PDB entry 8S0E | electron microscopy, 3.80 A resolution | chains B and C of the 15 polymer chains in the assembly

== Chain B ==
Molecule: Origin recognition complex subunit 2
From: Homo sapiens
Reference sequence: Q13416 (ORC2_HUMAN); residues 1-577 here = UniProt positions 1-577
Sequence (577 residues; row label = number of the first residue in the row):
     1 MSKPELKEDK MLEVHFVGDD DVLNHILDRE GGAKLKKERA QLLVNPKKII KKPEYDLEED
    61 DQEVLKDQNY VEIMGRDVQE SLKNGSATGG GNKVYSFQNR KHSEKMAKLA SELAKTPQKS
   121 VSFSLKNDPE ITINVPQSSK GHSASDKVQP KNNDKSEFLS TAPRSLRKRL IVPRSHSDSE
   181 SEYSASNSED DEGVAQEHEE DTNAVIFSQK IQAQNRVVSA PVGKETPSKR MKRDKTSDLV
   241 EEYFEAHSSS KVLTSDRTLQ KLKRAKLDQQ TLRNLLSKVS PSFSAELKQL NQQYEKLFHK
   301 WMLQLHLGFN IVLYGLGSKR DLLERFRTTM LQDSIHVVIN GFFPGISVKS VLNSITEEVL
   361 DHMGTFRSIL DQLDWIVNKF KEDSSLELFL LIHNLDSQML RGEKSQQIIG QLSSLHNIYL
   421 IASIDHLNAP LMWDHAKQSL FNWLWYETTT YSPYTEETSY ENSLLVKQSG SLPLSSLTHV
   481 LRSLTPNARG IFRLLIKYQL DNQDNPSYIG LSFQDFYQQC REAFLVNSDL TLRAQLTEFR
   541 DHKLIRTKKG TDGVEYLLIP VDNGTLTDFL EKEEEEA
Not modelled in the structure: 1-269, 464-474, 503-509, 545-556, 573-577
UniProt features mapped onto this chain:
  - modified residue: Thr116 (Phosphothreonine), Ser122 (Phosphoserine), Ser138 (Phosphoserine), Thr226 (Phosphothreonine), Ser248 (Phosphoserine), Ser280 (Phosphoserine)

== Chain C ==
Molecule: Origin recognition complex subunit 3
From: Homo sapiens
Reference sequence: Q9UBD5 (ORC3_HUMAN); residues 1-711 here = UniProt positions 1-711
Sequence (711 residues; numbered 1 to 711; the number before each row is that of its first residue):
     1 MATSSMSKGC FVFKPNSKKR KISLPIEDYF NKGKNEPEDS KLRFETYQLI WQQMKSENER
    61 LQEELNKNLF DNLIEFLQKS HSGFQKNSRD LGGQIKLREI PTAALVLGVN VTDHDLTFGS
   121 LTEALQNNVT PYVVSLQAKD CPDMKHFLQK LISQLMDCCV DIKSKEEESV HVTQRKTHYS
   181 MDSLSSWYMT VTQKTDPKML SKKRTTSSQW QSPPVVVILK DMESFATKVL QDFIIISSQH
   241 LHEFPLILIF GIATSPIIIH RLLPHAVSSL LCIELFQSLS CKEHLTTVLD KLLLTTQFPF
   301 KINEKVLQVL TNIFLYHDFS VQNFIKGLQL SLLEHFYSQP LSVLCCNLPE AKRRINFLSN
   361 NQCENIRRLP SFRRYVEKQA SEKQVALLTN ERYLKEETQL LLENLHVYHM NYFLVLRCLH
   421 KFTSSLPKYP LGRQIRELYC TCLEKNIWDS EEYASVLQLL RMLAKDELMT ILEKCFKVFK
   481 SYCENHLGST AKRIEEFLAQ FQSLDETKEE EDASGSQPKG LQKTDLYHLQ KSLLEMKELR
   541 RSKKQTKFEV LRENVVNFID CLVREYLLPP ETQPLHEVVY FSAAHALREH LNAAPRIALH
   601 TALNNPYYYL KNEALKSEEG CIPNIAPDIC IAYKLHLECS RLINLVDWSE AFATVVTAAE
   661 KMDANSATSE EMNEIIHARF IRAVSELELL GFIKPTKQKT DHVARLTWGG C
Not modelled in the structure: 1-2, 16-24, 32-36, 86-98, 160-177, 194-211, 345-347, 498-548, 659-670, 706-711
UniProt features mapped onto this chain:
  - modified residue (Phosphoserine): Ser23, Ser516

== Interface between chain B and chain C ==
Pairs across the interface (58; chain B residue first):
  Leu276(B) - Ala678(C)  hydrophobic
  Leu276(B) - Arg682(C)
  Val279(B) - Ile675(C)  hydrophobic
  Val279(B) - Arg682(C)
  Phe283(B) - Asn612(C)
  Phe283(B) - Ile625(C)  hydrophobic
  His299(B) - Tyr29(C)
  Lys300(B) - Glu334(C)  salt bridge
  Lys300(B) - Tyr337(C)
  Met302(B) - Tyr29(C)  hydrophobic
  Leu303(B) - Phe30(C)  hydrophobic
  His306(B) - Ile26(C)
  Leu307(B) - Leu333(C)  hydrophobic
  Leu316(B) - Glu686(C)
  Leu316(B) - Leu690(C)  hydrophobic
  Arg320(B) - Ser4(C)  hydrogen bond (side chain-backbone)
  Arg327(B) - Phe13(C)
  Asp333(B) - Pro15(C)
  Ile335(B) - Phe13(C)
  Ile335(B) - Lys14(C)
  Ile335(B) - Pro15(C)
  His336(B) - Phe13(C)  hydrogen bond (backbone-backbone)
  Val337(B) - Phe11(C)
  Val337(B) - Val12(C)  hydrophobic
  Val338(B) - Gly9(C)
  Val338(B) - Phe11(C)  hydrogen bond (backbone-backbone)
  Val338(B) - Phe13(C)  hydrophobic
  Ile339(B) - Gly9(C)
  Ile339(B) - Cys10(C)  hydrophobic
  Asn340(B) - Ser4(C)
  Asn340(B) - Gly9(C)
  Phe343(B) - Ser7(C)
  Ile346(B) - Gly9(C)
  Ser354(B) - Cys10(C)
  Glu358(B) - Val12(C)
  Glu358(B) - Lys14(C)
  Gln407(B) - Lys139(C)
  Asp425(B) - Leu690(C)
  Leu427(B) - Arg596(C)
  Leu427(B) - Leu599(C)  hydrophobic
  Leu427(B) - Leu690(C)
  His435(B) - Val111(C)
  His435(B) - Asp318(C)  salt bridge
  Asn442(B) - Lys326(C)
  Leu444(B) - Leu330(C)  hydrophobic
  Leu444(B) - His590(C)
  Trp445(B) - His590(C)
  Trp445(B) - Ala593(C)  hydrophobic
  Tyr446(B) - His590(C)
  Glu447(B) - Ala598(C)
  Glu447(B) - Tyr609(C)  hydrogen bond
  Tyr451(B) - Ala602(C)  hydrogen bond (side chain-backbone)
  Tyr451(B) - Pro606(C)
  Tyr454(B) - Glu686(C)
  Thr458(B) - Ser685(C)
  Tyr460(B) - Ser5(C)  hydrogen bond (side chain-backbone)
  Tyr460(B) - Met6(C)  hydrogen bond (side chain-backbone)
  Tyr460(B) - Ser7(C)  hydrogen bond (side chain-backbone)
Interface residues without a listed pair, chain B (52 interface residues in all): Leu272, Arg273, Glu286, Phe309, Tyr314, Glu324, Gln332, Ser334, Ser350, Val359, His426, Pro430, Ser439, Thr449, Pro453, Glu457
Interface residues without a listed pair, chain C (54 interface residues in all): Phe44, Thr112, His317, Gln329, Glu589, Leu591, Pro595, Leu603, Leu610, Cys630, Glu674, Arg679, Ile681, Leu689, Gly691, Phe692

== In short ==
52 residues of chain B and 54 residues of chain C are in contact; the contacts include 8 hydrogen bonds and 2
salt bridges. Polar contacts include Lys300(B)-Glu334(C), His435(B)-Asp318(C) and Arg320(B)-Ser4(C).
Here chain B is Origin recognition complex subunit 2 and chain C is Origin recognition complex subunit 3, both
from Homo sapiens. Entry 8S0E (H. sapiens OCCM bound to double stranded DNA) was determined by electron
microscopy (same publication as 8S09, 8S0A, 8S0B, 8S0C, 8S0D and 8S0F).
